Entry 3K33 (X-ray diffraction, 2.40 A resolution); this record covers chains A and C of the 4 polymer chains in the assembly.

== Chain A ==
Molecule: Death on curing protein
Organism: Enterobacteria phage P1
UniProt: Q06259 (DOC_BPP1); residue numbers follow UniProt; this construct covers 1-126
Chain sequence (126 residues; numbered 1 to 126; the number before each row is that of its first residue):
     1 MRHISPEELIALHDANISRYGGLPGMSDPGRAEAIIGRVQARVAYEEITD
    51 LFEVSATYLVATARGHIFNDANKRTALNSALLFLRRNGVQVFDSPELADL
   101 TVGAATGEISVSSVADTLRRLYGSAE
Disordered / not traced: 125-126
Reported in the primary citation:
  - mutagenesis - R38D/H66Y, A61D/H66Y, H66Y: unchanged binding to Prevent host death protein (chain C)

== Chain C ==
Molecule: Prevent host death protein
Organism: Enterobacteria phage P1
UniProt: Q06253 (PHD_BPP1); numbering as in UniProt (aligned over 1-73)
Chain sequence (73 residues; numbered 1 to 73; the number before each row is that of its first residue):
     1 MQSINFRTARGNLSEVLNNVEAGEEVEITRRGREPAVIVSKATFEAYKKA
    51 ALDAEFASLFDTLDSTNKELVNR
Curated features (UniProtKB/Swiss-Prot):
  - region: A50 to R73 (Sufficient for antitoxin activity, its presence prevents formation of a doc-EF-Tu complex)
Reported in the primary citation:
  - allosteric site: F44, Y47
  - mutagenesis - F44A, Y47A, K48M: decreased binding to DNA

== Interface between chain A and chain C ==
Pairs across the interface (49):
  E7(A) - K48(C)  salt bridge
  E8(A) - L52(C)
  E8(A) - F56(C)
  A11(A) - F56(C)
  L12(A) - F56(C)
  L12(A) - F60(C)
  A15(A) - F60(C)  hydrophobic
  N16(A) - F60(C)
  N16(A) - N67(C)  hydrogen bond
  R19(A) - A57(C)  hydrogen bond (side chain-backbone)
  R19(A) - F60(C)
  R19(A) - D61(C)  salt bridge
  R19(A) - D64(C)  salt bridge
  Y20(A) - F60(C)  hydrogen bond (side chain-backbone)
  Y20(A) - D64(C)  hydrogen bond
  Y20(A) - N67(C)
  Y20(A) - K68(C)
  K73(A) - R73(C)
  R74(A) - N67(C)
  R74(A) - L70(C)
  R74(A) - V71(C)
  L77(A) - T66(C)
  L77(A) - L70(C)  hydrophobic
  N78(A) - L59(C)
  N78(A) - F60(C)
  N78(A) - L63(C)
  N78(A) - N67(C)  hydrogen bond
  L81(A) - L63(C)  hydrophobic
  L82(A) - E55(C)
  R85(A) - E55(C)  hydrogen bond (side chain-backbone)
  R85(A) - S58(C)  hydrogen bond
  R85(A) - L59(C)
  R86(A) - L52(C)
  R86(A) - E55(C)  salt bridge
  V91(A) - T62(C)
  F92(A) - T62(C)
  D93(A) - T62(C)
  D93(A) - L63(C)
  D93(A) - D64(C)
  D93(A) - S65(C)  hydrogen bond (side chain-backbone)
  D93(A) - T66(C)  hydrogen bond
  S94(A) - T66(C)
  L97(A) - T66(C)
  A98(A) - T66(C)
  A98(A) - E69(C)
  A98(A) - L70(C)  hydrophobic
  A98(A) - R73(C)
  D99(A) - R73(C)  salt bridge
  V102(A) - R73(C)
Other interface residues (no listed pair), chain A (26 interface residues in all): R2, T101
The authors on this interface:
  - hot spots on chain A (mutagenesis) - A61R/H66Y: decreased binding to Phd51-73
  - interface residues, chain C: F56(C)

== Summary ==
26 residues of chain A face 20 of chain C across their interface; the contacts include 9 hydrogen bonds and 5
salt bridges. Polar contacts include E7(A)-K48(C), R19(A)-D61(C) and R19(A)-D64(C). From the paper: F44A, Y47A
and K48M of chain C reduce binding to DNA; the interface residue F56(C); 7 substitutions were tested in all.
Here chain A is Death on curing protein and chain C is Prevent host death protein, both from Enterobacteria
phage P1. Entry 3K33 (Crystal structure of the Phd-Doc complex) was determined by X-ray diffraction (same
publication as 3HRY and 3HS2).
